Entry 2QLR (X-ray diffraction, 2.30 A resolution); this record covers chains A and B.

[Chain A (and B)]
Molecule: Kynurenine/alpha-aminoadipate aminotransferase mitochondrial
Source organism: Homo sapiens
Notes: EC 2.6.1.7, 2.6.1.39; chain B of this document is another copy of the same molecule, construct and numbering; everything in this record applies to it too
UniProtKB: Q8N5Z0 (AADAT_HUMAN); residue numbers follow UniProt; this construct covers 1-425
Chain sequence (425 residues; each row starts with the number of its first residue):
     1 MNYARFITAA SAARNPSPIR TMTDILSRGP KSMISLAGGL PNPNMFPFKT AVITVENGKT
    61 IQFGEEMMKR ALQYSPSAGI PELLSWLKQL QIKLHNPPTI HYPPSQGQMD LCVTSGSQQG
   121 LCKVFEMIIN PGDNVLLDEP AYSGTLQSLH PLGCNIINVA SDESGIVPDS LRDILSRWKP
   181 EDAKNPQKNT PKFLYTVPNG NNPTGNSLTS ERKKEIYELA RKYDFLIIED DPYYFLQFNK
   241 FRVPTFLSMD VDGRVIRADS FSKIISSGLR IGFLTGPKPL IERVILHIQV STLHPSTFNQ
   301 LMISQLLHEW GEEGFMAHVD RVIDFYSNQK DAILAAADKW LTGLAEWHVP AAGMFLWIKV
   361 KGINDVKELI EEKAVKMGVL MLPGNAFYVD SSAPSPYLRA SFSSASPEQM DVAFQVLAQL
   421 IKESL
Modified / non-standard residues: Lys263 ((2S)-2-amino-6-[[3-hydroxy-2-methyl-5-(phosphonooxymethyl)pyridin-4-yl]methylideneamino]hexanoic acid; LLP)
Swiss-Prot annotation at these positions:
  - binding site (substrate): Arg20, Tyr74, Tyr142, Asn202, Arg399
  - modified residue: Lys69 (N6-acetyllysine), Lys179 (N6-acetyllysine), Lys263 (N6-(pyridoxal phosphate)lysine), Lys339 (N6-acetyllysine), Lys367 (N6-acetyllysine), Lys422 (N6-acetyllysine)

[Chain A / chain B interface]
Contacting residue pairs - 198 pairs, chain A then chain B:
  Ala10(A) - Pro151(B)
  Ala13(A) - His150(B)  hydrogen bond (backbone-side chain)
  Ala13(A) - Pro151(B)  hydrophobic
  Arg14(A) - Pro151(B)
  Asn15(A) - Gln147(B)  hydrogen bond
  Asn15(A) - His150(B)
  Pro16(A) - Gln147(B)
  Ser17(A) - Gln147(B)
  Arg20(A) - Leu382(B)
  Arg20(A) - Ala386(B)
  Ile25(A) - Val375(B)  hydrophobic
  Ile25(A) - Leu380(B)  hydrophobic
  Met33(A) - Val375(B)
  Met33(A) - Gly378(B)
  Ile34(A) - Gly378(B)  hydrogen bond (backbone-backbone)
  Ile34(A) - Val379(B)
  Ile34(A) - Leu380(B)  hydrogen bond (backbone-backbone)
  Ile34(A) - Gln409(B)
  Ile34(A) - Ala413(B)  hydrophobic
  Ser35(A) - Leu380(B)
  Leu36(A) - Leu380(B)  hydrogen bond (backbone-backbone)
  Leu36(A) - Arg399(B)
  Leu36(A) - Ala400(B)
  Leu36(A) - Ser401(B)  hydrogen bond (backbone-backbone)
  Leu36(A) - Ala405(B)  hydrophobic
  Leu36(A) - Ala413(B)  hydrophobic
  Ala37(A) - Leu380(B)
  Ala37(A) - Met381(B)
  Ala37(A) - Leu382(B)
  Ala37(A) - Arg399(B)  hydrogen bond (backbone-side chain)
  Gly38(A) - Phe355(B)
  Gly38(A) - Arg399(B)  hydrogen bond (backbone-side chain)
  Gly38(A) - Ser401(B)
  Gly39(A) - Phe355(B)
  Gly39(A) - Arg399(B)
  Leu40(A) - Ser403(B)  hydrogen bond (backbone-side chain)
  Pro41(A) - Ser262(B)
  Pro41(A) - Tyr326(B)
  Pro41(A) - Met354(B)  hydrophobic
  Pro41(A) - Ser403(B)
  Asn42(A) - Phe325(B)
  Asn42(A) - Tyr326(B)  hydrogen bond (backbone-side chain)
  Asn42(A) - Ser403(B)  hydrogen bond (side chain-backbone)
  Asn42(A) - Ser404(B)
  Met45(A) - Ile264(B)
  Met45(A) - His318(B)
  Met45(A) - Val322(B)  hydrophobic
  Met45(A) - Phe325(B)  hydrophobic
  Phe46(A) - Ser262(B)
  Phe46(A) - Lys263(B)
  Phe46(A) - Ile264(B)
  Phe46(A) - Ile265(B)
  Phe46(A) - Ser266(B)
  Phe46(A) - Ser267(B)
  Pro47(A) - Thr54(B)
  Pro47(A) - Val55(B)
  Pro47(A) - Glu56(B)  hydrogen bond (backbone-backbone)
  Pro47(A) - Ile264(B)
  Pro47(A) - Ile265(B)
  Pro47(A) - Leu306(B)  hydrophobic
  Pro47(A) - Trp310(B)  hydrophobic
  Phe48(A) - Ile53(B)  hydrophobic
  Phe48(A) - Thr54(B)
  Phe48(A) - Ile61(B)  hydrophobic
  Phe48(A) - Ile265(B)  hydrophobic
  Phe48(A) - Met302(B)
  Phe48(A) - Leu306(B)  hydrophobic
  Lys49(A) - Thr54(B)  hydrogen bond (backbone-backbone)
  Lys49(A) - Glu56(B)  salt bridge
  Thr50(A) - Val52(B)
  Thr50(A) - Ile53(B)
  Thr50(A) - Thr54(B)  hydrogen bond (backbone-side chain)
  Ala51(A) - Val52(B)
  Val52(A) - Thr50(B)
  Val52(A) - Ala51(B)
  Val52(A) - Val52(B)  hydrogen bond (backbone-backbone)
  Ile53(A) - Thr50(B)
  Thr54(A) - Phe48(B)
  Thr54(A) - Lys49(B)  hydrogen bond (backbone-backbone)
  Thr54(A) - Thr50(B)  hydrogen bond
  Val55(A) - Pro47(B)
  Glu56(A) - Pro47(B)  hydrogen bond (backbone-backbone)
  Glu56(A) - Lys49(B)
  Leu72(A) - Ser266(B)  hydrogen bond (backbone-side chain)
  Leu72(A) - Ser267(B)  hydrogen bond (backbone-side chain)
  Leu72(A) - Gly268(B)  hydrogen bond (backbone-backbone)
  Leu72(A) - Leu269(B)  hydrophobic
  Gln73(A) - Ser267(B)  hydrogen bond
  Gln73(A) - Gly268(B)  hydrogen bond (backbone-backbone)
  Tyr74(A) - Ser262(B)
  Tyr74(A) - Lys263(B)
  Tyr74(A) - Ser267(B)
  Tyr74(A) - Gly268(B)
  Tyr74(A) - Arg270(B)
  Ser115(A) - Thr292(B)
  Gln118(A) - Val290(B)
  Gln118(A) - Ser291(B)
  Gln118(A) - Leu293(B)
  Gln119(A) - Ser291(B)  hydrogen bond (backbone-backbone)
  Cys122(A) - Val290(B)
  Cys122(A) - Ser291(B)
  Glu126(A) - His287(B)  salt bridge
  Gly144(A) - Ser17(B)
  Gln147(A) - Asn15(B)  hydrogen bond
  Gln147(A) - Ser17(B)
  Ser148(A) - Val290(B)
  His150(A) - Ala13(B)  hydrogen bond (side chain-backbone)
  His150(A) - Asn15(B)  hydrogen bond
  Pro151(A) - Ala10(B)
  Pro151(A) - Arg14(B)
  Ser262(A) - Pro41(B)
  Ser262(A) - Phe46(B)
  Ser262(A) - Tyr74(B)
  Lys263(A) - Phe46(B)
  Lys263(A) - Tyr74(B)
  Ile265(A) - Phe46(B)
  Ile265(A) - Pro47(B)
  Ser266(A) - Phe46(B)
  Ser266(A) - Leu72(B)  hydrogen bond (side chain-backbone)
  Ser267(A) - Pro41(B)
  Ser267(A) - Phe46(B)
  Ser267(A) - Leu72(B)  hydrogen bond (backbone-backbone)
  Ser267(A) - Gln73(B)  hydrogen bond
  Ser267(A) - Tyr74(B)
  Gly268(A) - Leu72(B)  hydrogen bond (backbone-backbone)
  Gly268(A) - Gln73(B)
  Gly268(A) - His294(B)
  Gly268(A) - Ser296(B)
  Gly268(A) - Thr297(B)  hydrogen bond (backbone-backbone)
  Leu269(A) - Phe48(B)  hydrophobic
  Leu269(A) - Phe298(B)  hydrophobic
  Arg270(A) - Tyr74(B)
  Arg270(A) - Thr292(B)  hydrogen bond (side chain-backbone)
  Arg270(A) - Leu293(B)
  Arg270(A) - His294(B)
  Arg270(A) - Ser296(B)
  His287(A) - Glu126(B)  salt bridge
  Val290(A) - Gln118(B)
  Val290(A) - Cys122(B)
  Val290(A) - Gly144(B)
  Val290(A) - Gln147(B)
  Val290(A) - Ser148(B)
  Ser291(A) - Gln118(B)
  Ser291(A) - Gln119(B)  hydrogen bond (backbone-backbone)
  Ser291(A) - Cys122(B)
  Thr292(A) - Ser115(B)
  Thr292(A) - Gln119(B)
  Thr292(A) - Arg270(B)  hydrogen bond (backbone-side chain)
  Thr292(A) - Thr292(B)
  Leu293(A) - Gln118(B)
  Leu293(A) - Arg270(B)
  His294(A) - Arg270(B)
  Ser296(A) - Gly268(B)
  Ser296(A) - Leu269(B)
  Ser296(A) - Arg270(B)
  Ser296(A) - Asn299(B)  hydrogen bond
  Thr297(A) - Gly268(B)  hydrogen bond (backbone-backbone)
  Phe298(A) - Leu269(B)  hydrophobic
  Phe298(A) - Phe298(B)  hydrophobic
  Asn299(A) - Ser296(B)  hydrogen bond
  Asn299(A) - Asn299(B)
  Met302(A) - Phe48(B)
  Leu306(A) - Pro47(B)  hydrophobic
  Leu306(A) - Phe48(B)  hydrophobic
  Trp310(A) - Pro47(B)  hydrophobic
  His318(A) - Met45(B)  hydrogen bond (side chain-backbone)
  Val322(A) - Met45(B)  hydrophobic
  Phe325(A) - Asn42(B)
  Phe325(A) - Met45(B)  hydrophobic
  Tyr326(A) - Pro41(B)
  Tyr326(A) - Asn42(B)  hydrogen bond (side chain-backbone)
  Tyr326(A) - Met45(B)  hydrophobic
  Met354(A) - Pro41(B)  hydrophobic
  Phe355(A) - Gly38(B)
  Gly378(A) - Met33(B)
  Gly378(A) - Ile34(B)  hydrogen bond (backbone-backbone)
  Val379(A) - Ile34(B)
  Leu380(A) - Ile25(B)  hydrophobic
  Leu380(A) - Met33(B)  hydrophobic
  Leu380(A) - Ile34(B)  hydrogen bond (backbone-backbone)
  Leu380(A) - Ser35(B)
  Leu380(A) - Leu36(B)  hydrogen bond (backbone-backbone)
  Leu380(A) - Ala37(B)  hydrogen bond (backbone-backbone)
  Met381(A) - Ala37(B)  hydrophobic
  Leu382(A) - Ala37(B)
  Arg399(A) - Met22(B)
  Arg399(A) - Leu36(B)
  Arg399(A) - Ala37(B)  hydrogen bond (side chain-backbone)
  Arg399(A) - Gly38(B)  hydrogen bond (side chain-backbone)
  Arg399(A) - Gly39(B)
  Ala400(A) - Leu36(B)
  Ser401(A) - Leu36(B)  hydrogen bond (backbone-backbone)
  Ser401(A) - Gly38(B)
  Ser403(A) - Leu40(B)  hydrogen bond (side chain-backbone)
  Ser403(A) - Asn42(B)
  Ala405(A) - Leu36(B)  hydrophobic
  Gln409(A) - Ile34(B)
  Ala413(A) - Leu36(B)  hydrophobic
Other interface residues (no listed pair), chain A (92 interface residues in all): Met22, Ser32, Ile61, Ala71, Ile264, Pro295, Ile303, Val375, Ser404, Met410
Other interface residues (no listed pair), chain B (95 interface residues in all): Pro16, Ser32, Met68, Ala71, Ser143, Pro295, Ile303, Met410, Phe414

[Summary]
The interface between chain A and chain B involves 92 residues on one side and 95 on the other; the contacts
include 48 hydrogen bonds and 3 salt bridges. Polar contacts include Lys49(A)-Glu56(B), Glu126(A)-His287(B)
and Ala13(A)-His150(B). UniProt lists 5 substrate-binding residues on chain A.
Both chains are Kynurenine/alpha-aminoadipate aminotransferase mitochondrial (Homo sapiens). Entry 2QLR
(Crystal structure of human kynurenine aminotransferase II) was determined by X-ray diffraction together with
2R2N from the same study.
